Entry 8S34 (X-ray diffraction, 1.86 A resolution); this record covers chain B.

Chain B:
Name: Ferric-mycobactin receptor, FemA
Organism: Pseudomonas aeruginosa
UniProt: Q9I2J4 (Q9I2J4_PSEAE); residues 2-777 here correspond to UniProt positions 29-804 (UniProt number = residue number + 27)
Sequence (780 residues; numbered -2 to 777; the number before each row is that of its first residue; numbers below 1 keep their minus sign (Gly-2 is residue -2)):
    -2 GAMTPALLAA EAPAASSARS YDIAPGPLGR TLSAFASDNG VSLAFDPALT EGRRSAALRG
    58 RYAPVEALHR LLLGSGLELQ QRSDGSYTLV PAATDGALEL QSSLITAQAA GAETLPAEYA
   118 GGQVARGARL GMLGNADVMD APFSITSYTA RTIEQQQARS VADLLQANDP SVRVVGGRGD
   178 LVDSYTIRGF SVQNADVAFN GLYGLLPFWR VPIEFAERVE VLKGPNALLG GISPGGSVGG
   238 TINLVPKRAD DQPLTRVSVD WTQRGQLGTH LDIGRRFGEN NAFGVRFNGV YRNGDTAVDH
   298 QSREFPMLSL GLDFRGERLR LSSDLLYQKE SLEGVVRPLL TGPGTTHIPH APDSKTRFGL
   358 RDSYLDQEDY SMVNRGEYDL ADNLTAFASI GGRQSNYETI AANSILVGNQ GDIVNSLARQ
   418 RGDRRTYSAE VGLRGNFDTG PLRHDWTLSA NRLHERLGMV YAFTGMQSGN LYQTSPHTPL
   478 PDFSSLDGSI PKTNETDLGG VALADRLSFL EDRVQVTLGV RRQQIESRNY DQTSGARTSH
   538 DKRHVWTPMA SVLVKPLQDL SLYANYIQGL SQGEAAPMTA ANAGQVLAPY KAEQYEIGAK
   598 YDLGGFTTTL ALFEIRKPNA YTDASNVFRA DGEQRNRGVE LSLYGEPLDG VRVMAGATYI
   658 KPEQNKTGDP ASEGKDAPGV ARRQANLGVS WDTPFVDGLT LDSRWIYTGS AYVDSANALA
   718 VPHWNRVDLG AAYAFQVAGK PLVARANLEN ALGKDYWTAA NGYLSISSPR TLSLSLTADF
Unresolved in the structure: -2 to 103
Sequence notes: expression tag (-2 to 1)
Metal / ion sites: K+ site 1: Ser157, Asp160; K+ site 2: Gly173, Ile763; K+ site 3: Tyr200, Asn223, Gly228, Ser230; K+ site 4: Arg207, Gln325; K+ site 5: Ser255, Asp257; K+ site 6: Tyr753, Ser765
Small-molecule neighbours:
  - A1H49 (2-(2-hydroxyphenyl)-1,3-thiazole-4-carboxylic acid), molecule 1: Leu178, Trp206, Arg334, Tyr394, Thr396, Ala398, Ala399, Asn400, Ala415, Gln417, Phe460
  - A1H49, molecule 2: Arg334, Pro335, Leu337, Asn400, Gln417, Phe460, Tyr760
  - pentane-2,4-dione (P2D): Trp206, Gln417, Arg421, Leu454, Met456

Summary:
Bound to chain B: compound A1H49 and pentane-2,4-dione. Ser157 and Asp160 form the K+ site 1. The K+ site 2 is
built by Gly173 and Ile763.
Chain B is Ferric-mycobactin receptor, FemA (Pseudomonas aeruginosa); the structure, Ferric-mycobactin
receptor (FemA) in complex with aeruginic acid, was determined by X-ray diffraction together with 9EX3, 9F2T
and 9FVQ from the same study.
